PDB entry 6SEC | X-ray diffraction, 2.77 A resolution | chain A

== Chain A ==
Molecule: Beta-galactosidase
From: Arthrobacter sp. 32cB
Notes: EC 3.2.1.23
UniProt: A0A023UGN9 (A0A023UGN9_9MICC); residues 1-1010 here = UniProt positions 1-1010
Sequence (1010 residues; each row starts with the number of its first residue):
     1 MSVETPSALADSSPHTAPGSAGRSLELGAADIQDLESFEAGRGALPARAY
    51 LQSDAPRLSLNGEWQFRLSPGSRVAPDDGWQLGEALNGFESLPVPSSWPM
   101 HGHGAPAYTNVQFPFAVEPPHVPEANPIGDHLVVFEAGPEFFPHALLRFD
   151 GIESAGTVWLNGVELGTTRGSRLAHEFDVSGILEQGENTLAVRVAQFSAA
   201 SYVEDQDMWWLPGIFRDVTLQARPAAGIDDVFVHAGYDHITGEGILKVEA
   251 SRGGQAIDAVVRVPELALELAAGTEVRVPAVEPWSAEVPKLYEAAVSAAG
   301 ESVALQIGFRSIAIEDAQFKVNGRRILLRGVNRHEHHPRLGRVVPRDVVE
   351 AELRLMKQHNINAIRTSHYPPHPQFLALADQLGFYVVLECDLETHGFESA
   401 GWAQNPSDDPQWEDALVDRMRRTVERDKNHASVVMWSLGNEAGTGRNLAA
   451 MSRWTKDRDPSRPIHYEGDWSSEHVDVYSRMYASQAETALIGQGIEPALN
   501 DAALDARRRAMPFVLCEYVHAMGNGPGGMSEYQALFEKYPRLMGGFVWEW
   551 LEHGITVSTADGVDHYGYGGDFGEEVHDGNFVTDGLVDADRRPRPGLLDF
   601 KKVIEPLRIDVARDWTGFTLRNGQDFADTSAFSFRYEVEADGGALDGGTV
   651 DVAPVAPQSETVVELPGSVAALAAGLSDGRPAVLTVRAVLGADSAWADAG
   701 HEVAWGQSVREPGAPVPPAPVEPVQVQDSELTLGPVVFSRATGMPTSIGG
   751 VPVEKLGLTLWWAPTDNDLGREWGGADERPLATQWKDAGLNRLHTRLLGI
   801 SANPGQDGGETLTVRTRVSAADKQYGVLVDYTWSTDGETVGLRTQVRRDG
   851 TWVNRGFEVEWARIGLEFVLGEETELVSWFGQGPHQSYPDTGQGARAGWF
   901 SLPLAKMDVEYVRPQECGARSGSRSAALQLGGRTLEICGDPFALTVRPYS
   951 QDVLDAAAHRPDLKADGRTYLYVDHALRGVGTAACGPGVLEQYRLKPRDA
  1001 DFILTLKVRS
Not modelled in the structure: 1-21, 1010
Metal / ion sites: Na+: Asp-207, Phe-581, Asp-584 (together with 2-nitrophenyl beta-D-galactopyranoside)
Residues lining bound ligands: 2-nitrophenyl beta-D-galactopyranoside (145): Asn-110, Asp-207, His-368, His-395, Asn-440, Glu-441, Met-481, Tyr-482, Glu-517, His-520, Trp-548, Phe-581, Asp-584, Cys-985
What the authors report for this chain:
  - binding site for 2-nitrophenyl beta-D-galactopyranoside: Asp-207, His-368, Glu-441, Glu-517
  - catalytic residues: Glu-441, Glu-517 (citing earlier work)

== Overview ==
Bound to chain A: 2-nitrophenyl beta-D-galactopyranoside. Asp-207, Phe-581 and Asp-584 form the Na+ site. From
the paper: catalytic residues Glu-441 and Glu-517; a binding site for 2-nitrophenyl beta-D-galactopyranoside
at Asp-207, His-368 and Glu-441 among others.
Chain A is Beta-galactosidase (Arthrobacter sp. 32cB); the structure, Cold-adapted beta-D-galactosidase from
Arthrobacter sp. 32cBon complex with ONPG, was determined by X-ray diffraction (same publication as 6SE8,
6SE9, 6SEA, 6SEB and 6SED).
